Entry 7V3U (electron microscopy, 3.20 A resolution); this record covers chains 4 and E of the 12 polymer chains in the assembly.

Chain 4:
Protein: DNA replication licensing factor MCM4
From: Saccharomyces cerevisiae S288C
Notes: EC 3.6.4.12
Reference sequence: P30665 (MCM4_YEAST); numbering as in UniProt (aligned over 1-933)
Amino-acid sequence (933 residues; each row starts with the number of its first residue):
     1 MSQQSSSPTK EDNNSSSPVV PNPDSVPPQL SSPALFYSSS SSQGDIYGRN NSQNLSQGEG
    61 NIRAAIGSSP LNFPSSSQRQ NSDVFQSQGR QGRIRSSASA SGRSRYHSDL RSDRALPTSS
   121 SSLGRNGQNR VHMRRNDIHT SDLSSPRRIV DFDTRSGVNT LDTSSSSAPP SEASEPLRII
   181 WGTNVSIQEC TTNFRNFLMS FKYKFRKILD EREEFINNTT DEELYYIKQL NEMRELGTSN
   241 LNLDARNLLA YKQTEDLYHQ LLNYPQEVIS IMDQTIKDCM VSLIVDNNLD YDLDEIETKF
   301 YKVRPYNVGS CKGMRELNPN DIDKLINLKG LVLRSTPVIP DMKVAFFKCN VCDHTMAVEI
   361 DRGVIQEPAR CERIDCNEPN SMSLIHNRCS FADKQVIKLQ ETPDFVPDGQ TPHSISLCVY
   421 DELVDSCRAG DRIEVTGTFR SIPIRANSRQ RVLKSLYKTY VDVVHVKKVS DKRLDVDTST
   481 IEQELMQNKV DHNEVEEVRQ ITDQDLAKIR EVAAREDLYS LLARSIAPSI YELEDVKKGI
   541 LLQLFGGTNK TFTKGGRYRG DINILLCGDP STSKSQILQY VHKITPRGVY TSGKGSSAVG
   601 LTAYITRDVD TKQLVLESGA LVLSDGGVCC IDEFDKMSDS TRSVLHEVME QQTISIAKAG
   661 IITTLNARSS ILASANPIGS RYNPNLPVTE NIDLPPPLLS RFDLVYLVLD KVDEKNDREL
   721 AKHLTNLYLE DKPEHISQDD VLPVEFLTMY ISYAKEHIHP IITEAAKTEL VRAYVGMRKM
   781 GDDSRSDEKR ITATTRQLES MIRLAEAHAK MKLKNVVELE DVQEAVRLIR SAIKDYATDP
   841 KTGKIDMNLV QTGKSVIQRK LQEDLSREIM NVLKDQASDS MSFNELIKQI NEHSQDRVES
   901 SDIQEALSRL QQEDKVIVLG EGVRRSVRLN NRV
Disordered / not traced: 1-131, 154-175, 734-738, 785-787, 854-933
Curated features (UniProtKB/Swiss-Prot):
  - motif: Ser700 to Asp703 (Arginine finger)
  - binding site (ATP): Gly568 to Ser575
  - modified residue (Phosphoserine): Ser52, Ser56, Ser69
Reported in the primary citation:
  - conformationally variable residues (order/disorder transition): His132 to Asp153
  - post-translational modification sites: Thr140, Ser141 (citing earlier work)

Chain E:
Protein: Minichromosome maintenance protein 5
From: Saccharomyces cerevisiae S288C
Notes: EC 3.6.4.12
Reference sequence: P29496 (MCM5_YEAST); residues 1-775 here = UniProt positions 1-775
Amino-acid sequence (775 residues; row label = number of the first residue in the row):
     1 MSFDRPEIYS APVLQGESPN DDDNTEIIKS FKNFILEFRL DSQFIYRDQL RNNILVKNYS
    61 LTVNMEHLIG YNEDIYKKLS DEPSDIIPLF ETAITQVAKR ISILSRAQSA NNNDKDPENT
   121 SMDTDSLLLN SLPTFQLILN SNANQIPLRD LDSEHVSKIV RLSGIIISTS VLSSRATYLS
   181 IMCRNCRHTT SITINNFNSI TGNTVSLPRS CLSTIESESS MANESNIGDE STKKNCGPDP
   241 YIIIHESSKF IDQQFLKLQE IPELVPVGEM PRNLTMTCDR YLTNKVIPGT RVTIVGIYSI
   301 YNSKNGAGSG RSGGGNGGSG VAIRTPYIKI LGIQSDVETS SIWNSVTMFT EEEEEEFLQL
   361 SRNPKLYEIL TNSIAPSIFG NEDIKKAIVC LLMGGSKKIL PDGMRLRGDI NVLLLGDPGT
   421 AKSQLLKFVE KVSPIAVYTS GKGSSAAGLT ASVQRDPMTR EFYLEGGAMV LADGGVVCID
   481 EFDKMRDEDR VAIHEAMEQQ TISIAKAGIT TVLNSRTSVL AAANPIYGRY DDLKSPGDNI
   541 DFQTTILSRF DMIFIVKDDH NEERDISIAN HVINIHTGNA NAMQNQQEEN GSEISIEKMK
   601 RYITYCRLKC APRLSPQAAE KLSSNFVTIR KQLLINELES TERSSIPITI RQLEAIIRIT
   661 ESLAKLELSP IAQERHVDEA IRLFQASTMD AASQDPIGGL NQASGTSLSE IRRFEQELKR
   721 RLPIGWSTSY QTLRREFVDT HRFSQLALDK ALYALEKHET IQLRHQGQNI YRSGV
Disordered / not traced: 1, 111-128, 224-232, 305-318, 701-775
Curated features (UniProtKB/Swiss-Prot):
  - motif: Ser548 to Asp551 (Arginine finger)
  - binding site (ATP): Gly416 to Ser423

Interface between chain 4 and chain E:
Contacting residue pairs (5; chain 4 residue first):
  Arg147(4) - Leu14(E)
  Arg147(4) - Gly16(E)  hydrogen bond (side chain-backbone)
  Arg147(4) - Glu17(E)
  Val150(4) - Leu14(E)  hydrophobic
  Trp181(4) - Val13(E)
Also at the interface, not in a pair above, chain 4 (4 interface residues in all): Arg148

Summary:
The chain 4/chain E interface involves 4 residues from each chain, with 1 hydrogen bond. The hydrogen-bonded
pair is Arg147(4)-Gly16(E). UniProt lists 8 ATP-binding residues on chain 4; 8 ATP-binding residues on chain
E. From the paper: modification sites Thr140(4) and Ser141(4); conformational variability at His132(4).
Chain 4 is DNA replication licensing factor MCM4 and chain E is Minichromosome maintenance protein 5, both
from Saccharomyces cerevisiae S288C; the structure, Cryo-EM structure of MCM double hexamer with structured
Mcm4-NSD, was determined by electron microscopy together with 7V3V and 7W8G from the same study.
